4A3D - chains C and K of the 15 polymer chains in the assembly; structure by X-ray diffraction, 3.40 A resolution.

Chain C:
Name: DNA-directed RNA polymerase II subunit RPB3
From: Saccharomyces cerevisiae
Reference sequence: P16370 (RPB3_YEAST); residue numbers follow UniProt; this construct covers 1-318
Chain sequence (318 residues; row label = number of the first residue in the row):
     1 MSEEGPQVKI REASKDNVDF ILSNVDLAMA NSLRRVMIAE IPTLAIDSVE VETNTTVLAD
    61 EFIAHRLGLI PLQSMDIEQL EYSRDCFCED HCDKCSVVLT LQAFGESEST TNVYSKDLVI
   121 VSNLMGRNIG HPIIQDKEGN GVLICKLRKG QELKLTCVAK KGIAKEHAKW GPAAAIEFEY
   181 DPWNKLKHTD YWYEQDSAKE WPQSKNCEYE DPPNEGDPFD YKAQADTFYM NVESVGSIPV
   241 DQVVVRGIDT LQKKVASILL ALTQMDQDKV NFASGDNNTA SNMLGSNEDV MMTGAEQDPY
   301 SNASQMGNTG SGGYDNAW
Not modelled in the structure: 1-2, 269-318
Metal / ion sites: Zn2+: C86, C88, C92, C95
UniProt features mapped onto this chain:
  - binding site (Zn(2+)): C86, C88, C92, C95
  - modified residue: S2 (N-acetylserine)
  - natural variant: A30 (A30D: In mutant RPB3-1)
  - mutagenesis: K9 (K9E: Transcript termination readthrough)

Chain K:
Name: DNA-directed RNA polymerase II subunit RPB11
From: Saccharomyces cerevisiae
Reference sequence: P38902 (RPB11_YEAST); numbering as in UniProt (aligned over 1-120)
Chain sequence (120 residues; each row starts with the number of its first residue):
     1 MNAPDRFELF LLGEGESKLK IDPDTKAPNA VVITFEKEDH TLGNLIRAEL LNDRKVLFAA
    61 YKVEHPFFAR FKLRIQTTEG YDPKDALKNA CNSIINKLGA LKTNFETEWN LQTLAADDAF
Not modelled in the structure: 116-120
UniProt features mapped onto this chain:
  - mutagenesis: E108 (E108G/V: Transcript termination readthrough; E108K: Transcript termination readthrough. Lethal), L111 (L111P: Transcript termination readthrough), L114 (L114P: Transcript termination readthrough)

Interface between chain C and chain K:
Contacting residue pairs (91; chain C residue first):
  E3(C) - T103(K)
  E3(C) - N104(K)  hydrogen bond
  E4(C) - A100(K)
  P6(C) - K97(K)
  P6(C) - L101(K)  hydrophobic
  P6(C) - N104(K)  hydrogen bond (backbone-side chain)
  Q7(C) - N104(K)
  V8(C) - L101(K)  hydrophobic
  V8(C) - F105(K)  hydrophobic
  V8(C) - E108(K)
  K9(C) - E108(K)
  I10(C) - E108(K)  hydrogen bond (backbone-side chain)
  I10(C) - W109(K)
  I10(C) - Q112(K)
  A13(C) - W109(K)  hydrophobic
  A13(C) - L114(K)
  S14(C) - A115(K)
  V18(C) - F105(K)  hydrophobic
  V18(C) - W109(K)  hydrophobic
  L22(C) - L101(K)  hydrophobic
  D26(C) - N52(K)
  D26(C) - K97(K)  salt bridge
  A28(C) - N44(K)
  A28(C) - L45(K)
  A28(C) - A48(K)  hydrophobic
  M29(C) - L45(K)  hydrophobic
  M29(C) - I94(K)
  M29(C) - K97(K)
  M29(C) - L98(K)  hydrophobic
  S32(C) - T41(K)  hydrogen bond (side chain-backbone)
  S32(C) - L45(K)
  R35(C) - D39(K)  salt bridge
  R35(C) - H40(K)
  R35(C) - T41(K)  hydrogen bond
  V36(C) - T41(K)
  E40(C) - T41(K)
  R84(C) - F10(K)
  R84(C) - L11(K)
  I163(C) - F10(K)  hydrophobic
  A164(C) - R6(K)
  K165(C) - R6(K)  hydrogen bond (backbone-side chain)
  K165(C) - L9(K)
  K165(C) - F10(K)
  E166(C) - R6(K)  hydrogen bond (backbone-side chain)
  E166(C) - F7(K)
  E166(C) - F10(K)
  H167(C) - R6(K)
  D241(C) - F105(K)
  D241(C) - W109(K)
  V244(C) - F105(K)  hydrophobic
  V245(C) - K102(K)
  V245(C) - F105(K)  hydrophobic
  V245(C) - E106(K)
  I248(C) - L98(K)
  I248(C) - L101(K)  hydrophobic
  I248(C) - K102(K)
  D249(C) - K102(K)  salt bridge
  L251(C) - L45(K)  hydrophobic
  L251(C) - L98(K)  hydrophobic
  Q252(C) - I95(K)  hydrogen bond (side chain-backbone)
  Q252(C) - L98(K)
  Q252(C) - G99(K)
  Q252(C) - K102(K)
  K254(C) - E38(K)  salt bridge
  K254(C) - D39(K)  salt bridge
  K254(C) - T41(K)
  K254(C) - L42(K)
  V255(C) - C91(K)
  V255(C) - I94(K)  hydrophobic
  V255(C) - I95(K)  hydrophobic
  A256(C) - I95(K)
  I258(C) - K18(K)
  I258(C) - L19(K)
  I258(C) - F35(K)  hydrophobic
  I258(C) - L42(K)  hydrophobic
  I258(C) - C91(K)  hydrophobic
  L259(C) - K88(K)
  L259(C) - C91(K)  hydrophobic
  L259(C) - N92(K)
  L259(C) - I95(K)  hydrophobic
  A261(C) - L19(K)  hydrophobic
  L262(C) - L19(K)  hydrophobic
  L262(C) - I21(K)  hydrophobic
  L262(C) - L87(K)  hydrophobic
  L262(C) - K88(K)
  T263(C) - K88(K)  hydrogen bond
  M265(C) - S17(K)
  M265(C) - L19(K)
  M265(C) - I21(K)  hydrophobic
  D266(C) - K84(K)  salt bridge
  D266(C) - K88(K)  salt bridge
Other interface residues (no listed pair), chain C (46 interface residues in all): G5, K15, F20, L33, V240
Other interface residues (no listed pair), chain K (42 interface residues in all): E49

In short:
46 residues of chain C and 42 residues of chain K are in contact, with 9 hydrogen bonds and 7 salt bridges.
Polar pairs include D26(C)-K97(K), R35(C)-D39(K) and D249(C)-K102(K).
Here chain C is DNA-directed RNA polymerase II subunit RPB3 and chain K is DNA-directed RNA polymerase II
subunit RPB11, both from Saccharomyces cerevisiae. Entry 4A3D (RNA Polymerase II initial transcribing complex
with a 6nt DNA-RNA hybrid) was determined by X-ray diffraction, deposited together with 4A3B, 4A3C, 4A3E,
4A3F, 4A3G, 4A3I and 4 further entries.
